9IC0 - chains A and P of the 5 polymer chains in the assembly; structure by electron microscopy, 3.24 A resolution.

== Chain A ==
Name: DNA polymerase subunit gamma-1
Source organism: Mus musculus
Notes: EC 2.7.7.7
UniProt: Q75WC0 (Q75WC0_MOUSE); residue numbers follow UniProt; this construct covers 26-1217
Chain sequence (1199 residues; row label = number of the first residue in the row):
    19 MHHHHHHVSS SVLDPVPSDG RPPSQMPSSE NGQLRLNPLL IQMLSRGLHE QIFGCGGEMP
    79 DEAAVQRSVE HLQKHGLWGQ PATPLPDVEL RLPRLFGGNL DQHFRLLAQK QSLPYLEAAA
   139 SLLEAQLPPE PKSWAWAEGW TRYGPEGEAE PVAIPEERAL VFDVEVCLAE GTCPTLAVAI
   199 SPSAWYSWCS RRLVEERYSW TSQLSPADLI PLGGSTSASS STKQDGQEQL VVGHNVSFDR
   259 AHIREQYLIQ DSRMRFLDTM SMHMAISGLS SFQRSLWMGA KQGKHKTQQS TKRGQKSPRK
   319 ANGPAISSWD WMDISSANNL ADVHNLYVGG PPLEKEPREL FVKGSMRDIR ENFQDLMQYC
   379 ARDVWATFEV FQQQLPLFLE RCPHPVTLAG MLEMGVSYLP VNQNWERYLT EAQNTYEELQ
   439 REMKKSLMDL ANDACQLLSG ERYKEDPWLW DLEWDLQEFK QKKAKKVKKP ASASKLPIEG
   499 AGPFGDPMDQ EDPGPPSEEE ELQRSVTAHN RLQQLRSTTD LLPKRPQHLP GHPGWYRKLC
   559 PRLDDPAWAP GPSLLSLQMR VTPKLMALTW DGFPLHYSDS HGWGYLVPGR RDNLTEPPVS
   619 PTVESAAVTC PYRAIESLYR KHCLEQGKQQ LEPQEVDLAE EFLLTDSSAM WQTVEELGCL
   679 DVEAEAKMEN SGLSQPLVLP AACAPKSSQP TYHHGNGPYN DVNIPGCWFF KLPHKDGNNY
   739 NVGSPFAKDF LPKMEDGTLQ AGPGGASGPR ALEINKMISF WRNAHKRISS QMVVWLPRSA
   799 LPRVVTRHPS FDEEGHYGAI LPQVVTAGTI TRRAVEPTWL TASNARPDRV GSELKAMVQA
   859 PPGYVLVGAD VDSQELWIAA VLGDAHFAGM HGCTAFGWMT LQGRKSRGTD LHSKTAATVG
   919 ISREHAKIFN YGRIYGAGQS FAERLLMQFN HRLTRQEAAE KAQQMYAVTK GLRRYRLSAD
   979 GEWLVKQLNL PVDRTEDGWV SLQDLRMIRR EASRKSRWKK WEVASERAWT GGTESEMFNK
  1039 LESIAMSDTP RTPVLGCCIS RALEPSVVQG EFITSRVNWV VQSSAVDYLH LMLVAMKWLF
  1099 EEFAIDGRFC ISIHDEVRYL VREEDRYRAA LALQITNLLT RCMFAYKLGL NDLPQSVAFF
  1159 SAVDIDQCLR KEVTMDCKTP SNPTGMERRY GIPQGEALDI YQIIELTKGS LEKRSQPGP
Disordered / not traced: 19-49, 231-245, 300-325, 481-509, 608-625, 641-710, 967-1028, 1212-1217
Differences from the reference sequence: initiating methionine (19); expression tag (20-25)
Metal / ion sites: Ca2+ site 1: His-252, Asp-257 (shared with DT25(P) of chain P); Ca2+ site 2: Asp-1113 (together with 2'-deoxycytidine-5'-triphosphate)
Ligand contacts: 2'-deoxycytidine-5'-triphosphate (DCP): Arg-831, Asp-868, Ser-871, Glu-873, Lys-903, His-910, Arg-921, Lys-925, Ile-926, Tyr-929, Tyr-933, His-1112, Asp-1113
Reported in the primary citation:
  - mutagenesis - A449T, W726S/E1121G, G826S, Y933C: decreased catalytic activity

== Chain P ==
Molecule: primer strand (25-nt DNA)
Sequence (25 nucleotides; numbered 1 to 25; the number before each row is that of its first residue):
     1 GCATGCGGTC GAGTCTAGAG GAGCT
Disordered / not traced: 1-4
Metal / ion sites: Ca2+: DT25 (shared with His-252(A), Asp-257(A) of chain A)

== Interface between chain A and chain P ==
Pairs across the interface (37):
  Asp-181(A) / DT25(P)  phosphate contact
  Val-182(A) / DT25(P)  phosphate contact
  Glu-183(A) / DT25(P)  phosphate contact
  Val-184(A) / DT25(P)  hydrogen bond to the phosphate
  Leu-186(A) / DT25(P)  base contact
  His-252(A) / DG23(P)  phosphate contact
  His-252(A) / DC24(P)  salt bridge to the phosphate
  Asn-253(A) / DG23(P)  hydrogen bond to the base
  Ser-255(A) / DG23(P)  hydrogen bond to the base
  Phe-256(A) / DT25(P)  sugar contact
  Asp-257(A) / DT25(P)  phosphate contact
  Met-278(A) / DG23(P)  sugar contact
  Arg-292(A) / DA22(P)  sugar contact
  Arg-292(A) / DG23(P)  salt bridge to the phosphate
  Ala-335(A) / DG23(P)  phosphate contact
  Asn-336(A) / DG23(P)  phosphate contact
  Asn-336(A) / DC24(P)  phosphate contact
  Asn-337(A) / DG23(P)  hydrogen bond to the phosphate
  Asn-337(A) / DC24(P)  phosphate contact
  Leu-338(A) / DC24(P)  hydrogen bond to the phosphate
  Phe-359(A) / DT25(P)  phosphate contact
  Val-360(A) / DT25(P)  base contact
  Arg-543(A) / DC10(P)  salt bridge to the phosphate
  Arg-560(A) / DC10(P)  salt bridge to the phosphate
  His-732(A) / DG18(P)  salt bridge to the phosphate
  Asn-739(A) / DA17(P)  hydrogen bond to the phosphate
  Asn-739(A) / DG18(P)  phosphate contact
  Val-740(A) / DA17(P)  phosphate contact
  Val-740(A) / DG18(P)  phosphate contact
  Gly-741(A) / DA17(P)  hydrogen bond to the phosphate
  Gly-741(A) / DG18(P)  hydrogen bond to the phosphate
  Ala-745(A) / DA19(P)  phosphate contact
  Lys-746(A) / DA19(P)  hydrogen bond to the phosphate
  Lys-746(A) / DG20(P)  salt bridge to the phosphate
  Asn-781(A) / DG20(P)  phosphate contact
  Lys-784(A) / DG20(P)  sugar contact
  Arg-785(A) / DG21(P)  salt bridge to the phosphate
Other interface residues (no listed pair), chain A (36 interface residues in all): Met-296, Gln-475, Lys-478, Asp-747, Gln-821, Val-823, Pro-835
Other interface residues (no listed pair), chain P (12 interface residues in all): DG8, DT9

== In short ==
The interface between chain A and chain P involves 36 residues on one side and 12 on the other, with 9
hydrogen bonds and 7 salt bridges. Polar contacts include Asn-253(A)/DG23(P), Ser-255(A)/DG23(P) and
Val-184(A)/DT25(P). Ligands of chain A: 2'-deoxycytidine-5'-triphosphate. The paper reports that A449T,
W726S/E1121G and G826S of chain A, among others, reduce catalytic activity.
Chain A is DNA polymerase subunit gamma-1 (Mus musculus) and chain P is primer strand (25-nt DNA); the
structure, Chimeric mitochondrial DNA polymerase gamma ternary complex (mAhB) in mouse-like error-editing
conformer (composite), was determined by electron microscopy together with 9G74, 9G75, 9G77, 9IBX, 9IBZ, 9IC1
and 9IC3 from the same study.
